PDB entry 1I5O | X-ray diffraction, 2.80 A resolution | chains B and D of the 4 polymer chains in the assembly

[Chain B (and D)]
Protein: Aspartate transcarbamoylase regulatory chain
Source organism: Escherichia coli
Notes: chain D of this document is another copy of the same molecule, construct and numbering; everything in this record applies to it too
UniProtKB: P0A7F3 (PYRI_ECOLI); numbering as in UniProt (aligned over 1-153)
Sequence (153 residues; each row starts with the number of its first residue):
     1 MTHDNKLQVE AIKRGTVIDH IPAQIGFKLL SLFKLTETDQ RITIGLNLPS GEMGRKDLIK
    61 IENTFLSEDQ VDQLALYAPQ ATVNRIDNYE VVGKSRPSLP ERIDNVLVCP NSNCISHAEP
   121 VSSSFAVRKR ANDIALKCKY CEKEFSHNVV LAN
Metal / ion sites: Zn2+: Cys109, Cys114, Cys138, Cys141
Ligand contacts: N-(phosphonacetyl)-L-aspartic acid (PAL): Met1, Asn84, Glu90, Val91, Lys94
Swiss-Prot annotation at these positions:
  - binding site (Zn(2+)): Cys109, Cys114, Cys138, Cys141

[Chain B / chain D interface]
Residue-residue contacts (50; chain B residue first):
  Gln8(B) - His3(D)
  Gln8(B) - Asn5(D)  hydrogen bond
  Gln8(B) - Glu10(D)
  Gln8(B) - Ala11(D)
  Val9(B) - Asn5(D)  hydrogen bond (backbone-side chain)
  Val9(B) - Lys6(D)
  Val9(B) - Leu7(D)  hydrophobic
  Glu10(B) - Asn5(D)
  Glu10(B) - Leu7(D)
  Glu10(B) - Val9(D)  hydrogen bond (side chain-backbone)
  Glu10(B) - Glu10(D)
  Ala11(B) - Leu7(D)
  Gln24(B) - Thr36(D)  hydrogen bond (side chain-backbone)
  Gln24(B) - Glu37(D)
  Gln24(B) - Thr38(D)
  Phe27(B) - Phe27(D)  hydrophobic
  Phe27(B) - Leu30(D)  hydrophobic
  Phe27(B) - Ser31(D)
  Phe27(B) - Thr36(D)
  Leu30(B) - Phe27(D)  hydrophobic
  Ser31(B) - Phe27(D)
  Thr36(B) - Gln24(D)  hydrogen bond (backbone-side chain)
  Thr36(B) - Phe27(D)
  Thr36(B) - Leu46(D)
  Glu37(B) - Gln24(D)
  Thr38(B) - Gln24(D)
  Thr38(B) - Asn47(D)  hydrogen bond (backbone-side chain)
  Asp39(B) - Asn47(D)
  Asp39(B) - Arg55(D)  salt bridge
  Gln40(B) - Leu46(D)
  Gln40(B) - Asn47(D)  hydrogen bond (backbone-side chain)
  Arg41(B) - Leu7(D)  hydrogen bond (side chain-backbone)
  Arg41(B) - Gln8(D)
  Arg41(B) - Leu46(D)
  Ile42(B) - Gly45(D)
  Ile42(B) - Leu46(D)  hydrogen bond (backbone-backbone)
  Thr43(B) - Ile44(D)
  Ile44(B) - Thr43(D)  hydrogen bond (backbone-side chain)
  Ile44(B) - Ile44(D)  hydrogen bond (backbone-backbone)
  Ile44(B) - Leu46(D)  hydrophobic
  Gly45(B) - Ile42(D)
  Leu46(B) - Gln40(D)
  Leu46(B) - Arg41(D)
  Leu46(B) - Ile42(D)  hydrogen bond (backbone-backbone)
  Asn47(B) - Thr38(D)  hydrogen bond (side chain-backbone)
  Asn47(B) - Asp39(D)  hydrogen bond (side chain-backbone)
  Asn47(B) - Gln40(D)  hydrogen bond (side chain-backbone)
  Leu48(B) - Arg41(D)
  Arg55(B) - Asp39(D)  salt bridge
  Tyr89(B) - Leu7(D)  hydrophobic
Other interface residues (no listed pair), chain B (24 interface residues in all): His3
Other interface residues (no listed pair), chain D (26 interface residues in all): Leu48

[In short]
The interface between chain B and chain D involves 24 residues on one side and 26 on the other, with 15
hydrogen bonds and 2 salt bridges. Among the polar pairs are Asp39(B)-Arg55(D), Gln8(B)-Asn5(D) and
Val9(B)-Asn5(D). Chain B binds N-(phosphonacetyl)-L-aspartic acid.
Chain B and chain D are both Aspartate transcarbamoylase regulatory chain (Escherichia coli); the structure,
Crystal structure of mutant R105A of E. coli aspartate transcarbamoylase, was determined by X-ray diffraction.
